4FA8 - chains F and G of the 6 polymer chains in the assembly; structure by X-ray diffraction, 2.20 A resolution.

# Chain F (and G)
Protein: Macrophage colony-stimulating factor 1
Source organism: Homo sapiens
Notes: chain G of this document is another copy of the same molecule, construct and numbering; everything in this record applies to it too
UniProt: P09603 (CSF1_HUMAN); residues 4-148 here correspond to UniProt positions 36-180 (UniProt number = residue number + 32)
Sequence (147 residues; each row starts with the number of its first residue):
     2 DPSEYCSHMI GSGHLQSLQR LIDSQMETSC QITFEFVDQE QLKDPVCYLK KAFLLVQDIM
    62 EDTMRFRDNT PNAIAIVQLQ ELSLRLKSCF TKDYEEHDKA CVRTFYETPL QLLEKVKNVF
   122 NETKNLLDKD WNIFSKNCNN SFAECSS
Not modelled in the structure: 148 (chain G: fully traced)
Disulfides: Cys7-Cys90, Cys48-Cys139, Cys102-Cys146
Covalent attachments: N-acetylglucosamine (NAG) linked to Asn122
Construct notes: expression tag (2-3)
UniProt features mapped onto this chain:
  - glycosylation (N-linked (GlcNAc...) asparagine): Asn122, Asn140
What the authors report for this chain:
  - self-association interface (contacts with another copy of this molecule); pairs are residue here / residue on that copy: Cys31-Cys31 (disulfide)

# How chain F and chain G interact
Contacting residue pairs (33):
  Asp24(F) - Arg68(G)  salt bridge
  Asp24(F) - Thr71(G)
  Ser25(F) - Ser25(G)
  Ser25(F) - Gln26(G)  hydrogen bond (backbone-side chain)
  Ser25(F) - Phe67(G)
  Ser25(F) - Asn73(G)  hydrogen bond (backbone-side chain)
  Gln26(F) - Ser25(G)  hydrogen bond (side chain-backbone)
  Gln26(F) - Gln26(G)
  Gln26(F) - Met27(G)  hydrogen bond (side chain-backbone)
  Gln26(F) - Phe67(G)
  Met27(F) - Gln26(G)  hydrogen bond (backbone-side chain)
  Met27(F) - Thr64(G)
  Met27(F) - Arg66(G)
  Met27(F) - Phe67(G)  hydrophobic
  Met27(F) - Pro110(G)  hydrophobic
  Met27(F) - Leu114(G)  hydrophobic
  Glu28(F) - Arg66(G)  hydrogen bond (backbone-backbone)
  Glu28(F) - Phe67(G)
  Glu28(F) - Arg68(G)  hydrogen bond (side chain-backbone)
  Thr29(F) - Pro110(G)
  Cys31(F) - Cys31(G)  disulfide
  Thr64(F) - Met27(G)
  Arg66(F) - Met27(G)
  Arg66(F) - Glu28(G)  hydrogen bond (backbone-backbone)
  Phe67(F) - Ser25(G)
  Phe67(F) - Gln26(G)
  Phe67(F) - Met27(G)  hydrophobic
  Phe67(F) - Glu28(G)
  Arg68(F) - Ile23(G)
  Arg68(F) - Glu28(G)
  Thr71(F) - Asp24(G)  hydrogen bond (side chain-backbone)
  Asn73(F) - Ser25(G)  hydrogen bond (side chain-backbone)
  Leu114(F) - Met27(G)  hydrophobic
Also at the interface, not in a pair above, chain F (19 interface residues in all): Gln20, Ile23, Ile33, Pro110, Leu113
Also at the interface, not in a pair above, chain G (20 interface residues in all): Thr29, Ile33, Met65, Leu111, Leu113
Cross-chain cystine bridges: Cys31(F)-Cys31(G)

# In short
19 residues of chain F face 20 of chain G across their interface, with 1 disulfide bond, 10 hydrogen bonds and
1 salt bridge. Among the polar pairs are Asp24(F)-Arg68(G), Ser25(F)-Gln26(G) and Ser25(F)-Asn73(G).
N-acetylglucosamine is covalently linked to Asn122(F). From the paper: a self-association interface involving
Cys31(F).
Both chains are Macrophage colony-stimulating factor 1 (Homo sapiens). Entry 4FA8 (Multi-pronged modulation of
cytokine signaling) was determined by X-ray diffraction.
